PDB entry 3U4C | X-ray diffraction, 2.03 A resolution | chain A

[Chain A]
Protein: Bacilysin biosynthesis oxidoreductase ywfH
Source organism: Bacillus subtilis
UniProt: P39644 (YWFH_BACSU); residue numbers follow UniProt; this construct covers 1-259
Sequence (281 residues; each row starts with the number of its first residue; numbers below 1 keep their minus sign (Met-19 is residue -19)):
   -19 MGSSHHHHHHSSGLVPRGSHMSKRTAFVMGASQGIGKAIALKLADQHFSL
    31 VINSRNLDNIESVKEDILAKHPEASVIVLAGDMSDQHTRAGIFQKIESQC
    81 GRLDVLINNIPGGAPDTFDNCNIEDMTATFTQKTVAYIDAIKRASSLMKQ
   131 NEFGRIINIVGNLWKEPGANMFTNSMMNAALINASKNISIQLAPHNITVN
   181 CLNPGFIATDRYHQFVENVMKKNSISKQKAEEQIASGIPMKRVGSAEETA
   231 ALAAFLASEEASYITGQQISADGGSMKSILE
Not modelled in the structure: -19 to 1, 204-207, 260-261
Differences from the reference sequence: expression tag (-19 to 0); cloning artifact (260-261)
Residues lining bound ligands: NADPH (NDP; NADPH dihydro-nicotinamide-adenine-dinucleotide phosphate): Gly10, Ala11, Ser12, Gln13, Gly14, Ile15, Asn33, Ser34, Arg35, Asn36, Gly61, Asp62, Met63, Ser64, Asn89, Ile90, Pro91, Gly92, Lys113, Tyr117, Ile139, Val140, Gly141, Pro184, Gly185, Phe186, Ile187, Thr189, Asp190, Arg191
UniProt features mapped onto this chain:
  - binding site (NADP(+)): Ser12 to Ile15, Ser34 to Asn36, Asp62, Met63, Ile90, Lys113, Gly185 to Arg191
  - mutagenesis: Lys113 (K113A: 5- and 2-fold decrease of the catalytic efficiency and the affinity for ex-H2HPP, respectively), Tyr117 (Y117A: 6- and 3-fold decrease of the catalytic efficiency and the affinity for ex-H2HPP, respectively), Ser155 (S155A: 5.5- and 3-fold decrease of the catalytic efficiency and the affinity for ex-H2HPP, respectively), Asn158 (N158A: 5- and 2-fold decrease of the catalytic efficiency and the affinity for ex-H2HPP, respectively), Ser250 (S250A: 1.5- and 2-fold decrease of the catalytic efficiency and the affinity for ex-H2HPP, respectively)
From the paper describing this entry:
  - specificity-determining residues: Gln13 (by similarity / conservation)
  - specificity-determining residues: Arg35
  - binding site for NADPH: Gly10, Ser12, Gln13, Ser34, Arg35, Asp62, Met63, Ser64, Lys113, Tyr117, Arg191
  - catalytic residues: Lys113, Tyr117, Ser155, Asn158
  - conformationally variable residues (loop rearrangement, order/disorder transition, side-chain flip): Val140, Trp144, Pro184, Arg191, Gly217 to Ala226
  - contacts within the chain: Trp144-Asn183, Arg222-Glu228 (salt bridge)
  - binding site for NADPH: Gly92 (from molecular simulation)
  - mutagenesis - K113A, Y117A, S155A, N158A: decreased catalytic activity
  - mutagenesis - S250A: unchanged catalytic activity

[Summary]
Chain A binds NADPH. Curated annotation (UniProt) lists 18 NADP+-binding residues and 5 mutagenesis sites.
From the paper: catalytic residues Lys113, Tyr117 and Ser155 among others; K113A, Y117A and S155A, among
others, reduce catalytic activity; 5 substitutions were tested in all.
Chain A is Bacilysin biosynthesis oxidoreductase ywfH (Bacillus subtilis); the structure, Crystal structure of
YwfH, NADPH dependent reductase involved in Bacilysin biosynthesis, was determined by X-ray diffraction
together with 3U49 and 3U4D from the same study.
